PDB entry 1AX0 | X-ray diffraction, 1.90 A resolution | chain A

Chain A:
Name: Lectin
From: Erythrina corallodendron
Reference sequence: P16404 (LEC_ERYCO); residues 1-239 here correspond to UniProt positions 27-265 (UniProt number = residue number + 26)
Chain sequence (239 residues; row label = number of the first residue in the row):
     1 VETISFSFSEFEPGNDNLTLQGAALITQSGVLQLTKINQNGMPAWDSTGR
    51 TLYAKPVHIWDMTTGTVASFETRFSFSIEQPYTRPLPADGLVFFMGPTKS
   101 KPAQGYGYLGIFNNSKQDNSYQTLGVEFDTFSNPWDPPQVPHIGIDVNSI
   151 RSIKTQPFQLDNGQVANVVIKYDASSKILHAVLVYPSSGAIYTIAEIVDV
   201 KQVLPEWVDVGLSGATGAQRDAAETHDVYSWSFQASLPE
Glycans and other covalent adducts: glycan linked to Asn17
Bound ions: Mn2+: Glu127, Asp129, Asp136, His142; Ca2+: Asp129, Phe131, Asn133, Asp136
Small-molecule neighbours: 2-acetamido-2-deoxy-alpha-D-galactopyranose (A2G): Ala88, Asp89, Tyr106, Gly107, Tyr108, Phe131, Asn133, Trp135, Gly217, Ala218, Gln219, Ala222
UniProt features mapped onto this chain:
  - glycosylation (N-linked (GlcNAc...) asparagine): Asn17, Asn113

Overview:
Chain A binds 2-acetamido-2-deoxy-alpha-D-galactopyranose. N-acetylglucosamine is covalently linked to Asn17.
Glu127, Asp129, Asp136 and His142 form the Mn2+ site. Asp129, Phe131, Asn133 and Asp136 coordinate Ca2+.
Chain A is Lectin (Erythrina corallodendron); the structure, Erythrina corallodendron lectin in complex with
N-actylgalactosamine, was determined by X-ray diffraction, deposited together with 1AX1, 1AXY and 1AXZ.
